5GLE - chains A and B; structure by X-ray diffraction, 2.10 A resolution.

# Chain A
Name: Ischorismate lyase
Organism: Vibrio anguillarum (strain ATCC 68554 / 775)
Reference sequence: Q6W4P9 (Q6W4P9_VIBA7); numbering as in UniProt (aligned over 1-208)
Chain sequence (208 residues; numbered 1 to 208; the number before each row is that of its first residue):
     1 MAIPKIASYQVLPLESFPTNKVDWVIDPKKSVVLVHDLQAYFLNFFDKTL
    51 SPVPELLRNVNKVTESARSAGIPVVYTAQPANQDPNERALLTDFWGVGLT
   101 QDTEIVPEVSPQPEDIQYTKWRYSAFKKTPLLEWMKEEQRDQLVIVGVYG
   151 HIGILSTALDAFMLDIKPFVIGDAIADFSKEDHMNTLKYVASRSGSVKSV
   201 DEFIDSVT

# Chain B
Name: Ischorismate lyase
Organism: Vibrio anguillarum (strain ATCC 68554 / 775)
Reference sequence: Q6W4P9 (Q6W4P9_VIBA7); numbering as in UniProt (aligned over 1-208)
Chain sequence (208 residues; each row starts with the number of its first residue):
     1 MAIPKIASYQVLPLESFPTNKVDWVIDPKKSVVLVHDLQAYFLNFFDKTL
    51 SPVPELLRNVNKVTESARSAGIPVVYTAQPANQDPNERALLTDFWGVGLT
   101 QDTEIVPEVSPQPEDIQYTKWRYSAFKKTPLLEWMKEEQRDQLVIVGVYG
   151 HIGILSTALDAFMLDIKPFVIGDAIADFSKEDHMNTLKYVASRSGSVKSV
   201 DEFISSVT
Sequence notes: engineered mutation Ser-205 (Asp in Q6W4P9)

# How chain A and chain B interact
Pairs across the interface (66):
  Lys-21(A) with Met-1(B)
  Val-22(A) with Asp-93(B); Phe-94(B), hydrophobic
  Trp-24(A) with Asp-93(B), hydrogen bond; Phe-94(B), hydrophobic
  Ala-89(A) with Asp-165(B)
  Leu-90(A) with Phe-162(B), hydrophobic; Asp-165(B); Ile-166(B); Lys-167(B)
  Asp-93(A) with Val-22(B); Trp-24(B), hydrogen bond
  Phe-94(A) with Val-22(B), hydrophobic; Trp-24(B), hydrophobic; Phe-162(B), hydrophobic; Ala-191(B); Ser-192(B); Arg-193(B); Ser-194(B); Gly-195(B)
  Trp-95(A) with Arg-193(B)
  Arg-122(A) with Met-163(B), hydrogen bond (side chain-backbone); Asp-165(B), salt bridge
  Tyr-123(A) with Leu-159(B), hydrophobic; Phe-162(B), hydrophobic; Met-163(B), hydrophobic; Arg-193(B), hydrogen bond (side chain-backbone)
  Ser-124(A) with Met-163(B), hydrogen bond (backbone-side chain)
  Lys-127(A) with Lys-127(B); Asp-160(B), salt bridge; Met-163(B)
  His-151(A) with Tyr-189(B), hydrogen bond (backbone-side chain); Arg-193(B), hydrogen bond
  Ile-152(A) with Arg-193(B)
  Leu-155(A) with Tyr-189(B)
  Ser-156(A) with Leu-159(B)
  Leu-159(A) with Tyr-123(B), hydrophobic; Ser-156(B)
  Asp-160(A) with Lys-127(B), salt bridge; Asp-160(B)
  Phe-162(A) with Leu-90(B), hydrophobic; Phe-94(B), hydrophobic; Tyr-123(B), hydrophobic
  Met-163(A) with Arg-122(B), hydrogen bond (backbone-side chain); Tyr-123(B), hydrophobic; Ser-124(B); Lys-127(B)
  Asp-165(A) with Ala-89(B); Leu-90(B); Arg-122(B), salt bridge
  Ile-166(A) with Leu-90(B)
  Lys-167(A) with Leu-90(B)
  Phe-178(A) with Arg-193(B)
  Tyr-189(A) with His-151(B), hydrogen bond (side chain-backbone); Ile-152(B); Leu-155(B)
  Ala-191(A) with Phe-94(B)
  Ser-192(A) with Phe-94(B)
  Arg-193(A) with Phe-94(B); Trp-95(B); Tyr-123(B), hydrogen bond (backbone-side chain); His-151(B), hydrogen bond; Ile-152(B); Phe-178(B)
  Ser-194(A) with Phe-94(B)
  Gly-195(A) with Phe-94(B)
Also at the interface, not in a pair above, chain A (33 interface residues in all): Leu-91, Leu-164, Val-190
Also at the interface, not in a pair above, chain B (34 interface residues in all): Lys-21, Leu-91, Leu-164, Val-190

# Summary
Chain A and chain B form an interface of 33 and 34 residues respectively, with 11 hydrogen bonds and 4 salt
bridges. Polar contacts include Arg-122(A)/Asp-165(B), Lys-127(A)/Asp-160(B) and Asp-160(A)/Lys-127(B).
Chain A is Ischorismate lyase and chain B is Ischorismate lyase, both from Vibrio anguillarum (strain ATCC
68554 / 775); the structure, The structure of Vibrio anguillarum775 AngB-ICL, was determined by X-ray
diffraction.
